5HZJ - chain A; structure by X-ray diffraction, 2.60 A resolution.

[Chain A]
Molecule: Intersectin-1, NPH1-1
From: Homo sapiens
UniProtKB: chimeric construct of Q15811, O49003: residues 1230-1308 from Q15811 (ITSN1_HUMAN) positions 1230-1308 (same numbers); residues 1309-1451 from O49003 positions 404-546 (UniProt number = residue number - 905); residues 1452-1723 from Q15811 (ITSN1_HUMAN) positions 1309-1580 (UniProt number = residue number - 143)
Sequence (502 residues; numbered 1230 to 1731; the number before each row is that of its first residue):
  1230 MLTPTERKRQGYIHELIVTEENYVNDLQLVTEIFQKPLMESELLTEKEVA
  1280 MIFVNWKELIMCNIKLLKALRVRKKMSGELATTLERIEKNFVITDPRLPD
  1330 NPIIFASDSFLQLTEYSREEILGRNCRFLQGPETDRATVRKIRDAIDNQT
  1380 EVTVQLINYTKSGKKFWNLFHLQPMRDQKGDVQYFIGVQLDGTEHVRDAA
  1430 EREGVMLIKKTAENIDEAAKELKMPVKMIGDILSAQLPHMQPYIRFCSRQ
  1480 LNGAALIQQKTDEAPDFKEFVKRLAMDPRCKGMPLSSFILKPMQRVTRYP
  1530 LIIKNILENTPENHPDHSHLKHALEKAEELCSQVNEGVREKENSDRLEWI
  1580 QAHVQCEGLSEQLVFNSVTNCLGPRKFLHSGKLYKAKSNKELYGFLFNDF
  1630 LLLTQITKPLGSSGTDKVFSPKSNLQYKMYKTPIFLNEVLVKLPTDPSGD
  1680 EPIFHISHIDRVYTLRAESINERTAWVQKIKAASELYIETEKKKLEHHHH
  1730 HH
Not modelled in the structure: 1230, 1637-1646, 1674-1680, 1724-1731
Sequence notes: expression tag (1724-1731)
Residues lining bound ligands: FMN (flavin mononucleotide): V1321, T1323, N1330, N1354, C1355, R1356, L1358, Q1359, V1368, I1371, R1372, I1375, L1385, N1387, N1397, F1399, L1401, F1414, I1415, G1416, Q1418

[Overview]
Ligands of chain A: flavin mononucleotide.
Chain A is Intersectin-1, NPH1-1 (Homo sapiens); the structure, Crystal structure of photoinhibitable
Intersectin1 containing wildtype LOV2 domain, was determined by X-ray diffraction (same publication as 5HZH,
5HZI and 5HZK).
